Entry 6OQS (electron microscopy, 3.30 A resolution); this record covers chains A and E of the 22 polymer chains in the assembly.

== Chain A ==
Name: ATP synthase subunit alpha
Source organism: Escherichia coli
Notes: EC 7.1.2.2
Reference sequence: A0A073FQ32 (A0A073FQ32_ECOLX); residues 1-513 here = UniProt positions 1-513
Sequence (513 residues; row label = number of the first residue in the row):
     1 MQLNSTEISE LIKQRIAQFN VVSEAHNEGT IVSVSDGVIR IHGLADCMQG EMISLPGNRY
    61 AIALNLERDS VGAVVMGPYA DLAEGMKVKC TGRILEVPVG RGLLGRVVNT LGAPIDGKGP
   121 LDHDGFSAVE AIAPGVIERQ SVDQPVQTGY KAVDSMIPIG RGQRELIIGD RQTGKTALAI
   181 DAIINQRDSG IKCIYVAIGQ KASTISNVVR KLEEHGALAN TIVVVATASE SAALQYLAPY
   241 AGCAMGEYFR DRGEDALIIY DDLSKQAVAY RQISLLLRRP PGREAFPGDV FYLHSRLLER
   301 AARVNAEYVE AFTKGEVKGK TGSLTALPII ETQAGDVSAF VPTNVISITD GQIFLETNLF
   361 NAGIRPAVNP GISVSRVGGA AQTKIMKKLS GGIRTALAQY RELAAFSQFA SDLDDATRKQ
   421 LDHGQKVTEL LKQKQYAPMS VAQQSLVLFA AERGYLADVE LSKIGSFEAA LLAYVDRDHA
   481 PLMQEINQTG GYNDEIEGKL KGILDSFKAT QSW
Unresolved in the structure: 1-3, 512-513
Metal / ion sites: Mg2+: Thr176 (together with ATP)
Ligand contacts: ATP (adenosine-5'-triphosphate): Tyr150, Arg171, Gln172, Thr173, Gly174, Lys175, Thr176, Ala177, Glu331, Phe360, Arg365, Pro366, Gln433, Lys434, Gln435

== Chain E ==
Name: ATP synthase subunit beta
Source organism: Escherichia coli
Notes: EC 7.1.2.2
Reference sequence: A0A0F6CB56 (A0A0F6CB56_ECOLX); residues 0-459 here correspond to UniProt positions 1-460 (UniProt number = residue number + 1)
Sequence (471 residues; row label = number of the first residue in the row; numbers below 1 keep their minus sign (Met-11 is residue -11)):
   -11 MRGSHHHHHH GMATGKIVQV IGAVVDVEFP QDAVPRVYDA LEVQNGNERL VLEVQQQLGG
    49 GIVRTIAMGS SDGLRRGLDV KDLEHPIEVP VGKATLGRIM NVLGEPVDMK GEIGEEERWA
   109 IHRAAPSYEE LSNSQELLET GIKVIDLMAP FAKGGKVGLF GGAGVGKTVN MMELIRNIAI
   169 EHSGYSVFAG VGERTREGND FYHEMTDSNV IDKVSLVYGQ MNEPPGNRLR VALTGLTMAE
   229 KFRDEGRDVL LFVDNIYRYT LAGTEVSALL GRMPSAVGYQ PTLAEEMGVL QERITSTKTG
   289 SITSVQAVYV PADDLTDPSP ATTFAHLDAT VVLSRQIASL GIYPAVDPLD STSRQLDPLV
   349 VGQEHYDTAR GVQSILQRYQ ELKDIIAILG MDELSEEDKL VVARARKIQR FLSQPFFVAE
   409 VFTGSPGKYV SLKDTIRGFK GIMEGEYDHL PEQAFYMVGS IEEAVEKAKK L
Unresolved in the structure: -11 to -1
Sequence notes: initiating methionine (-11); expression tag (-10 to -1); conflict Ala137 (Cys138 in A0A0F6CB56)
Ligand contacts: ADP (adenosine-5'-diphosphate): Ala151, Gly152, Val153, Gly154, Lys155, Thr156, Val157, Glu192, Tyr331, Phe404, Ala407, Phe410, Thr411

== Interface between chain A and chain E ==
Contacting residue pairs (56):
  Gly43(A) - Arg64(E)  hydrogen bond (backbone-side chain)
  Leu44(A) - Arg64(E)  hydrogen bond (backbone-side chain)
  Asp46(A) - Arg63(E)  salt bridge
  Cys47(A) - Arg63(E)
  Met48(A) - Gly61(E)
  Met48(A) - Leu62(E)
  Gln49(A) - Val8(E)
  Gln49(A) - Gly10(E)
  Gln49(A) - Asp60(E)
  Gln49(A) - Gly61(E)  hydrogen bond (backbone-backbone)
  Gln49(A) - Leu62(E)  hydrogen bond (backbone-backbone)
  Leu64(A) - Val8(E)
  Asn65(A) - Val8(E)
  Asn65(A) - Ile9(E)
  Leu66(A) - Gln7(E)
  Leu66(A) - Val8(E)  hydrogen bond (backbone-backbone)
  Leu66(A) - Leu62(E)
  Glu67(A) - Val6(E)
  Glu67(A) - Arg64(E)  hydrogen bond (backbone-side chain)
  Arg68(A) - Val6(E)
  Arg68(A) - Gln7(E)
  Arg68(A) - Glu16(E)  salt bridge
  Arg68(A) - Ile50(E)
  Val71(A) - Arg64(E)
  Ile94(A) - Gly61(E)
  Ile132(A) - Asn210(E)
  Ala133(A) - Asn210(E)
  Val136(A) - Thr183(E)
  Val136(A) - Gly186(E)
  Val136(A) - Asn187(E)  hydrogen bond (backbone-side chain)
  Ile137(A) - Val95(E)
  Ile137(A) - Met97(E)  hydrophobic
  Ile137(A) - Tyr190(E)  hydrophobic
  Glu138(A) - Met97(E)
  Arg139(A) - Thr183(E)
  Arg139(A) - Asn187(E)
  Arg164(A) - Arg182(E)
  Pro280(A) - Ala256(E)
  Gly288(A) - Glu253(E)
  Phe291(A) - Met209(E)  hydrophobic
  Phe291(A) - Arg246(E)
  Tyr292(A) - Glu211(E)
  Tyr292(A) - Pro212(E)
  Tyr292(A) - Arg216(E)
  Ser295(A) - Met209(E)  hydrogen bond (side chain-backbone)
  Ser295(A) - Asn210(E)
  Glu299(A) - Thr183(E)  hydrogen bond
  Glu299(A) - Met209(E)
  Glu299(A) - Asn210(E)
  Ser347(A) - Arg182(E)  hydrogen bond (backbone-side chain)
  Ser347(A) - Arg246(E)  hydrogen bond
  Ile348(A) - Arg182(E)  hydrogen bond (backbone-side chain)
  Ile348(A) - Met209(E)  hydrophobic
  Thr349(A) - Arg182(E)  hydrogen bond (backbone-side chain)
  Asp350(A) - Arg182(E)  salt bridge
  Asp350(A) - Arg184(E)  salt bridge
Also at the interface, not in a pair above, chain A (42 interface residues in all): Ala45, Gly50, Asp69, Ser70, Pro134, Gly135, Arg279, Asp289, Arg296, Thr343, Ile346, Arg376
Also at the interface, not in a pair above, chain E (35 interface residues in all): Ser59, Asp96, Ala151, Tyr206, Gln208, Gly259, Tyr297

== Summary ==
The interface between chain A and chain E involves 42 residues on one side and 35 on the other; the contacts
include 13 hydrogen bonds and 4 salt bridges. Polar contacts include Asp46(A)-Arg63(E), Arg68(A)-Glu16(E) and
Asp350(A)-Arg182(E). Bound to chain A: ATP.
Here chain A is ATP synthase subunit alpha and chain E is ATP synthase subunit beta, both from Escherichia
coli. Entry 6OQS (E. coli ATP synthase State 1b) was determined by electron microscopy (same publication as
6OQR, 6OQT, 6OQU, 6OQV, 6OQW, 6PQV and 3 further entries).
